Entry 8QXT (electron microscopy, 2.90 A resolution); this record covers chains C and M of the 21 polymer chains in the assembly.

[Chain C (and M)]
Name: Chaperonin GroEL
Source organism: Escherichia coli BL21(DE3)
Notes: EC 5.6.1.7; chain M of this document is another copy of the same molecule, construct and numbering; everything in this record applies to it too
UniProtKB: P0A6F5 (CH60_ECOLI); residue numbers follow UniProt; this construct covers 2-548
Chain sequence (547 residues; row label = number of the first residue in the row):
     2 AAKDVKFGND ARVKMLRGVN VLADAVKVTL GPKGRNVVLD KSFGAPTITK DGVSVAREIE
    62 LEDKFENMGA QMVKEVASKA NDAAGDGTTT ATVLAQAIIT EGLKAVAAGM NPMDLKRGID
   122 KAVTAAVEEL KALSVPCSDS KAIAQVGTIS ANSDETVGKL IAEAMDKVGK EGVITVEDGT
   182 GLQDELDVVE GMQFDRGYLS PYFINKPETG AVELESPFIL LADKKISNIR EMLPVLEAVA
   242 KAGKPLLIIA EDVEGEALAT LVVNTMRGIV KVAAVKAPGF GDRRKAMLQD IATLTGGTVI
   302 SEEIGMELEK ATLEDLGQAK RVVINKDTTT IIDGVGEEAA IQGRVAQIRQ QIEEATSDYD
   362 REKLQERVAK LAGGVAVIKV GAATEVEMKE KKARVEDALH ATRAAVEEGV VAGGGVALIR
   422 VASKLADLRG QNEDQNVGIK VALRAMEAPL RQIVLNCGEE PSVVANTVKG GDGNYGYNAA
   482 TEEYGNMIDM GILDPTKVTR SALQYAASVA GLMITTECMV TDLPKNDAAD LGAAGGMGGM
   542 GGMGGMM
Not modelled in the structure: 526-548 (chain M: 527-548)
Ion coordination: K+: Thr30, Lys51, Thr90 (together with ADP); Mg2+: Asp87 (together with ADP)
Ligand contacts: ADP / beryllium trifluoride: Thr30, Leu31, Gly32, Pro33, Lys51, Asp52, Gly53, Asp87, Gly88, Thr89, Thr90, Thr91, Ile150, Asp398, Gly414, Gly415, Gly416, Ile454, Tyr478, Asn479, Ala480, Ala481, Met488, Ile493, Asp495

[How chain C and chain M interact]
Residue-residue contacts - 4 pairs, chain C then chain M:
  Lys105(C) - Ala109(M)
  Lys105(C) - Gly110(M)
  Ala108(C) - Ala109(M)  hydrophobic
  Ala109(C) - Val438(M)  hydrophobic
Also at the interface, not in a pair above, chain C (4 interface residues in all): Val438
Also at the interface, not in a pair above, chain M (5 interface residues in all): Met111, Glu434

[In short]
4 residues of chain C face 5 of chain M across their interface. Chain C binds ADP / beryllium trifluoride.
Thr30(C), Lys51(C) and Thr90(C) form the K+ site.
Both chains are Chaperonin GroEL (Escherichia coli BL21(DE3)). Entry 8QXT (CryoEM structure of a
GroEL14-GroES7 complex in presence of ADP-BeFx with narrow GroEL7 trans ring conformation) was determined by
electron microscopy, deposited together with 8P4M, 8P4N, 8P4O, 8P4R, 8QXS, 8QXU and 8QXV.
